Entry 8YGC (electron microscopy, 4.03 A resolution (low resolution: residue-level contacts below are approximate; hydrogen-bond / salt-bridge calls are withheld)); this record covers chains A and C of the 6 polymer chains in the assembly.

== Chain A ==
Name: SIR2-like domain-containing protein
Source organism: Bacillus subtilis A29
UniProt: D4G637 (D4G637_BACNB); residues 1-1005 here = UniProt positions 1-1005
Chain sequence (1005 residues; row label = number of the first residue in the row):
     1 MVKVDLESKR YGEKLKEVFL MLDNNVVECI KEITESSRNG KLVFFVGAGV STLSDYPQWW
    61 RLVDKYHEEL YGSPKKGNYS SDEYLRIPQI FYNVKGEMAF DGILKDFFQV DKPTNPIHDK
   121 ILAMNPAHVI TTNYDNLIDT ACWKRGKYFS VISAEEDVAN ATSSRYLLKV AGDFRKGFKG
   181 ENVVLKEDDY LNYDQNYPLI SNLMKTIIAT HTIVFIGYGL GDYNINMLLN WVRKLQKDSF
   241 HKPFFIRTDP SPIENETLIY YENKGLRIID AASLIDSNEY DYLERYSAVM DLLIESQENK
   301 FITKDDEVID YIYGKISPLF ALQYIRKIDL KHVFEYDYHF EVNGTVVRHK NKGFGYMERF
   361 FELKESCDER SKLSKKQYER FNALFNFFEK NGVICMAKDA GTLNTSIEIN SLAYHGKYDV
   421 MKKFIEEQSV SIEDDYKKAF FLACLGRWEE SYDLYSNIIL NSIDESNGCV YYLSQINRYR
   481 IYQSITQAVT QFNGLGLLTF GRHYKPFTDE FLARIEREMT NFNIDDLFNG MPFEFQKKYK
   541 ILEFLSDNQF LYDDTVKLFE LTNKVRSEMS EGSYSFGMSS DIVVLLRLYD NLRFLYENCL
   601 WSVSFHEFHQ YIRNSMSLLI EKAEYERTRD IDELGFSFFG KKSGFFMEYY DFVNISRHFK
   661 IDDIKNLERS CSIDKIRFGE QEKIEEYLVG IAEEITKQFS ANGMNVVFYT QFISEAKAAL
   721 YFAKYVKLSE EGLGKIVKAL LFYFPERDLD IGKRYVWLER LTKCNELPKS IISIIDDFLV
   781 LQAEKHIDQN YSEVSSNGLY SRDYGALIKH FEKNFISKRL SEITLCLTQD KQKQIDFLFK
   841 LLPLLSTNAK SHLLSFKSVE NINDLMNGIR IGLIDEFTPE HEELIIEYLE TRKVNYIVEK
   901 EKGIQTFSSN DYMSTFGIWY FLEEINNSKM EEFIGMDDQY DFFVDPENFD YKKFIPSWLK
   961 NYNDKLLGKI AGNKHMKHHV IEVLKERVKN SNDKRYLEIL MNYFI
Not modelled in the structure: 1-22
Sequence notes: engineered mutation A171 (His in D4G637)
What the authors report for this chain:
  - catalytic residues: S51, N133, D135 (by similarity / conservation)
  - mutagenesis - N133A/H171A, H171A: abolished catalytic activity on SPR TTP
  - mutagenesis - H171A: increased growth in response to TTP

== Chain C ==
Name: SPR
Source organism: Bacillus subtilis A29
UniProt: A0A162TY69 (A0A162TY69_BACIU); residues 1-264 here = UniProt positions 1-264
Chain sequence (264 residues; row label = number of the first residue in the row):
     1 MKTVIQDTAD VYFKRKSDGK LVFTAEAQTA SFSQAISEEK LRGGIGNKPL YILKSEKEIN
    61 LTVKNAFFDL EWLAMTQGET IQEETKVKVF DREHGLIVDD TNKVTLKGKP VSDVTFYNKK
   121 GLTYKIAVST DGTYTIPTAF AAAKDKLTAV YQIEKVGRRL AIKASKFSER YEVEYRTIAY
   181 NPDTEEVYSD IYIQFPNVSP SGEFEMSLEN GNALAPEIKF EALADTDTDE MAVVIEASRD
   241 ENTAAPVEDT TGSTQSSDLG GTTE
Not modelled in the structure: 79-167, 241-264

== Chain A / chain C interface ==
Residue-residue contacts - 39 pairs, chain A then chain C:
  H339(A) - A213(C)
  N343(A) - Q6(C)
  L403(A) - V4(C)
  L403(A) - I5(C)
  L403(A) - Q6(C)
  N404(A) - M1(C)
  N404(A) - V4(C)
  N404(A) - I5(C)
  T405(A) - M1(C)
  T405(A) - K2(C)
  T405(A) - T3(C)
  T405(A) - V4(C)
  S406(A) - M1(C)
  S406(A) - K2(C)
  I407(A) - K2(C)
  I407(A) - T3(C)
  E571(A) - S33(C)
  S573(A) - F32(C)
  S573(A) - S33(C)
  Y574(A) - S31(C)
  Y574(A) - F32(C)
  S575(A) - T29(C)
  F576(A) - D7(C)
  F576(A) - Q28(C)
  F576(A) - T29(C)
  G577(A) - D7(C)
  G577(A) - Q28(C)
  M578(A) - Q6(C)
  M578(A) - Q28(C)
  I582(A) - V4(C)
  I582(A) - I5(C)
  L586(A) - V4(C)
  E633(A) - Q34(C)
  L634(A) - Q34(C)
  S637(A) - A179(C)
  F638(A) - T177(C)
  F638(A) - I191(C)
  F638(A) - I193(C)
  Y650(A) - K2(C)
Also at the interface, not in a pair above, chain A (26 interface residues in all): H349, G401, T402, K564, Y589
Also at the interface, not in a pair above, chain C (21 interface residues in all): A27, A30, N212
The authors on this interface:
  - interface residues, chain C: T3(C), Q34(C)

== Summary ==
26 residues of chain A face 21 of chain C across their interface. The paper reports catalytic residues S51(A),
N133(A) and D135(A); N133A/H171A and H171A of chain A abolish catalytic activity on SPR TTP.
Chain A is SIR2-like domain-containing protein and chain C is SPR, both from Bacillus subtilis A29; the
structure, The Dimer Structure of DSR2-SPR, was determined by electron microscopy (same publication as 8YGF,
8YGK, 8YGN, 8YGO and 8YGP).
